5S5V - chains B and C of the 6 polymer chains in the assembly; structure by X-ray diffraction, 2.70 A resolution.

Chain B:
Protein: Tubulin beta-2B chain
Source organism: Bos taurus
UniProt: Q6B856 (TBB2B_BOVIN); the author numbering skips numbers that UniProt does not, so the offset changes along the chain: 1-42 = UniProt 1-42; 45-360 = UniProt 43-358; 369-455 = UniProt 359-445
Sequence (445 residues; numbered 1 to 455; 10 numbers in that range are skipped by the numbering (no residue carries them; nothing is unmodelled there); the number before each row is that of its first residue):
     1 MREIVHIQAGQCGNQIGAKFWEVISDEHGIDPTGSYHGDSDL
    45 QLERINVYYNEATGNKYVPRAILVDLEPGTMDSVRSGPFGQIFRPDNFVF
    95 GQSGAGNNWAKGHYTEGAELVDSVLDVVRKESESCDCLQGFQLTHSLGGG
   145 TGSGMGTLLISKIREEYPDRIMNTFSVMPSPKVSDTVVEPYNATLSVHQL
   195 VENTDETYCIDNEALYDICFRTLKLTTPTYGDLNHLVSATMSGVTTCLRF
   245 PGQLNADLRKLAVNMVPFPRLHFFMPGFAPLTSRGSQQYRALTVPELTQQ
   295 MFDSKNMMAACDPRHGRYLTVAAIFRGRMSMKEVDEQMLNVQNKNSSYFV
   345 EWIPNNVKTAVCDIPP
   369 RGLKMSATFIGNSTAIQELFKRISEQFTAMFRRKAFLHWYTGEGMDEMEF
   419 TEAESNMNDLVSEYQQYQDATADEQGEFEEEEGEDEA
Disordered / not traced: 279-280, 438-455
Bound ions: Mg2+: Gln11 (together with GDP); Ca2+: Glu113 (shared with Glu284(C) of chain C)
Ligand contacts:
  - GDP (guanosine-5'-diphosphate): Gly10, Gln11, Cys12, Gln15, Ile16, Ala99, Asn101, Ser140, Gly142, Gly143, Gly144, Thr145, Gly146, Val171, Pro173, Val177, Asp179, Glu183, Asn206, Leu209, Tyr224, Leu227, Asn228
  - HR8 (5-chloranyl-2-methoxy-N-(2-methylpropyl)benzamide): Val177, Ser178, Asp179, Tyr210, Pro222, Thr223, Tyr224, Leu227
UniProt features mapped onto this chain:
  - motif: Met1 to Ile4 (MREI motif)
  - binding site (GTP): Gln11, Glu71, Ser140, Gly144, Thr145, Gly146, Asn206, Asn228
  - binding site (Mg(2+)): Glu71
  - modified residue: Ser40 (Phosphoserine), Thr57 (Phosphothreonine), Lys60 (N6-acetyllysine), Ser174 (Phosphoserine), Thr287 (Phosphothreonine), Thr292 (Phosphothreonine), Arg320 (Omega-N-methylarginine), Glu448 (5-glutamyl polyglutamate)
  - cross-link (Glycyl lysine isopeptide (Lys-Gly)): Lys60 (interchain with G-Cter in ubiquitin), Lys326 (interchain with G-Cter in ubiquitin)

Chain C:
Protein: Tubulin alpha-1B chain
Source organism: Bos taurus
UniProt: P81947 (TBA1B_BOVIN); residues 1-451 here = UniProt positions 1-451
Sequence (451 residues; numbered 1 to 451; the number before each row is that of its first residue):
     1 MRECISIHVGQAGVQIGNACWELYCLEHGIQPDGQMPSDKTIGGGDDSFN
    51 TFFSETGAGKHVPRAVFVDLEPTVIDEVRTGTYRQLFHPEQLITGKEDAA
   101 NNYARGHYTIGKEIIDLVLDRIRKLADQCTGLQGFLVFHSFGGGTGSGFT
   151 SLLMERLSVDYGKKSKLEFSIYPAPQVSTAVVEPYNSILTTHTTLEHSDC
   201 AFMVDNEAIYDICRRNLDIERPTYTNLNRLISQIVSSITASLRFDGALNV
   251 DLTEFQTNLVPYPRIHFPLATYAPVISAEKAYHEQLSVAEITNACFEPAN
   301 QMVKCDPRHGKYMACCLLYRGDVVPKDVNAAIATIKTKRSIQFVDWCPTG
   351 FKVGINYQPPTVVPGGDLAKVQRAVCMLSNTTAIAEAWARLDHKFDLMYA
   401 KRAFVHWYVGEGMEEGEFSEAREDMAALEKDYEEVGVDSVEGEGEEEGEE
   451 Y
Disordered / not traced: 441-451
Bound ions: Ca2+ site 1: Asp39, Thr41, Gly44, Glu55; Ca2+ site 2: Glu284 (shared with Glu113(B) of chain B)
Ligand contacts:
  - GTP (guanosine-5'-triphosphate): Gly10, Gln11, Ala12, Gln15, Ile16, Asp69, Asp98, Ala99, Ala100, Asn101, Ser140, Gly142, Gly143, Gly144, Thr145, Gly146, Ile171, Pro173, Val177, Ser178, Thr179, Glu183, Asn206, Tyr224, Leu227, Asn228, Ile231
  - HR8 (5-chloranyl-2-methoxy-N-(2-methylpropyl)benzamide): Leu248, Pro325, Val353, Ile355

How chain B and chain C interact:
Contacting residue pairs (40; chain B residue first):
  Gln96(B) - Met1(C)
  Gln96(B) - Arg2(C)
  Ser97(B) - Arg2(C)
  Gly100(B) - Thr257(C)
  Asn101(B) - Glu254(C)  hydrogen bond
  Asp179(B) - Glu254(C)
  Asp179(B) - Lys352(C)  hydrogen bond (backbone-side chain)
  Thr180(B) - Glu254(C)
  Thr180(B) - Asn258(C)
  Val181(B) - Asn258(C)  hydrogen bond (backbone-side chain)
  Val181(B) - Pro348(C)  hydrophobic
  Val182(B) - Thr257(C)
  Thr221(B) - Lys326(C)
  Ala397(B) - Trp346(C)
  Met398(B) - Trp346(C)
  Arg400(B) - Asp345(C)
  Arg400(B) - Ser439(C)  hydrogen bond
  Arg401(B) - Tyr262(C)  hydrogen bond (backbone-side chain)
  Arg401(B) - Asp345(C)  salt bridge
  Arg401(B) - Trp346(C)
  Arg401(B) - Glu434(C)  hydrogen bond (side chain-backbone)
  Arg401(B) - Val437(C)  hydrogen bond (side chain-backbone)
  Arg401(B) - Asp438(C)
  Arg401(B) - Ser439(C)  hydrogen bond
  Lys402(B) - Tyr262(C)
  Ala403(B) - Pro261(C)
  Ala403(B) - Tyr262(C)
  Ala403(B) - Trp346(C)  hydrophobic
  Phe404(B) - Thr257(C)
  Phe404(B) - Asn258(C)
  Phe404(B) - Val260(C)
  Phe404(B) - Pro261(C)  hydrogen bond (backbone-backbone)
  Phe404(B) - Trp346(C)  hydrophobic
  His406(B) - Val260(C)  hydrogen bond (side chain-backbone)
  His406(B) - Pro261(C)
  His406(B) - Tyr262(C)
  His406(B) - Pro263(C)
  Trp407(B) - Gln256(C)
  Trp407(B) - Thr257(C)  hydrogen bond (side chain-backbone)
  Trp407(B) - Val260(C)
Interface residues without a listed pair, chain C (22 interface residues in all): Pro325, Asn329, Val435

Summary:
Chain B and chain C form an interface of 18 and 22 residues respectively; the contacts include 11 hydrogen
bonds and 1 salt bridge. Among the polar pairs are Arg401(B)-Asp345(C), Asn101(B)-Glu254(C) and
Asp179(B)-Lys352(C). Compound HR8 is bound between chain B and chain C.
Chain B is Tubulin beta-2B chain and chain C is Tubulin alpha-1B chain, both from Bos taurus; the structure,
Tubulin-Z32386228-complex, was determined by X-ray diffraction, deposited together with 5S4L, 5S4M, 5S4N,
5S4O, 5S4P, 5S4Q and 52 further entries.
